Entry 3ZYO (X-ray diffraction, 3.10 A resolution); this record covers chain A.

[Chain A]
Protein: Leucine-rich repeat-containing protein 4B
Source organism: Mus musculus
Notes: fragment: n-terminal leucine rich repeats and immunoglobulin domain, residues 57-455
UniProt: P0C192 (LRC4B_MOUSE); numbering as in UniProt (aligned over 57-455)
Chain sequence (411 residues; numbered 54 to 464; the number before each row is that of its first residue):
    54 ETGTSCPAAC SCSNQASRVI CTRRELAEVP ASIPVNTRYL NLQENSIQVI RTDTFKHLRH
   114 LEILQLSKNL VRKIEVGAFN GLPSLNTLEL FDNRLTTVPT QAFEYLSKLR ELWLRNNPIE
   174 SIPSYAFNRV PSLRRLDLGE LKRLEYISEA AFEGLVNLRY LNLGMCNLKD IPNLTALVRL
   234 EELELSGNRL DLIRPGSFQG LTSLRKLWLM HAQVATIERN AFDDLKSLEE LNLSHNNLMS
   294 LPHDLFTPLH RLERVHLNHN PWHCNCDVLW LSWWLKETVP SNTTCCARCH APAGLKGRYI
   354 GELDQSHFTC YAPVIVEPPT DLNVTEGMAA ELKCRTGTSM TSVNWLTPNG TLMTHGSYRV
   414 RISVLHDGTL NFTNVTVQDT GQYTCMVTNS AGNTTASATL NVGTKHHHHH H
Not modelled in the structure: 54-57, 68-69, 335-338, 455-464
Sequence notes: expression tag (54-56, 456-464)
Swiss-Prot annotation at these positions:
  - glycosylation (N-linked (GlcNAc...) asparagine): Asn226, Asn285, Asn335, Asn376, Asn402, Asn424, Asn427, Asn446, Asn454
Disulfides: Cys59-Cys65, Cys63-Cys74, Cys317-Cys342, Cys319-Cys363, Cys387-Cys438
Covalently attached groups: N-acetylglucosamine (NAG) linked to Asn376
Small-molecule neighbours: Zn2+ (ZN): Asn311, His312, Asn313, Arg341, His343

[Overview]
Chain A binds Zn2+. N-acetylglucosamine is covalently linked to Asn376.
Chain A is Leucine-rich repeat-containing protein 4B (Mus musculus); the structure, Crystal structure of the
N-terminal leucine rich repeats and immunoglobulin domain of netrin-G ligand-3, was determined by X-ray
diffraction together with 3ZYI, 3ZYJ and 3ZYN from the same study.
